Entry 8JZG (X-ray diffraction, 2.39 A resolution); this record covers chains A and C of the 4 polymer chains in the assembly.

== Chain A (and C) ==
Protein: S-adenosylmethionine synthase
Source organism: Corynebacterium glutamicum ATCC 13032
Notes: EC 2.5.1.6; chain C of this document is another copy of the same molecule, construct and numbering; everything in this record applies to it too
Reference sequence: Q9K5E4 (METK_CORGL); residues 1-407 here = UniProt positions 1-407
Chain sequence (407 residues; numbered 1 to 407; the number before each row is that of its first residue):
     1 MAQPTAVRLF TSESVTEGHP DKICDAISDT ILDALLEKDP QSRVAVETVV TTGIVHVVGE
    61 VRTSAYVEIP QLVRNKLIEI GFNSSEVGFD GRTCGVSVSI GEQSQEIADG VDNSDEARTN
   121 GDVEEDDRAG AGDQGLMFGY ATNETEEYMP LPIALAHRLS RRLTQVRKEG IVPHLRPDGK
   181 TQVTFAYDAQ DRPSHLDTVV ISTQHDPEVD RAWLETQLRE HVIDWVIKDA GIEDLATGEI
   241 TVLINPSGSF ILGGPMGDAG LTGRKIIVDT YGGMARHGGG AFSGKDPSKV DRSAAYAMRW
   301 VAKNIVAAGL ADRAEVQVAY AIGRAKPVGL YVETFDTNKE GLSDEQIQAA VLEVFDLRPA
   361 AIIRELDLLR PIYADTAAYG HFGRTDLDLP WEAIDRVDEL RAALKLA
Unresolved in the structure: 1, 104-124 (chain C: 1, 104-123)
Metal / ion sites: Mg2+ site 1: Asp-21 (together with triphosphate); K+ site 1: Glu-60 (shared with 1 residue of chain B); K+ site 2: Asp-258 (together with triphosphate) (shared with 1 residue of chain B); Mg2+ site 2: Asp-291 (together with triphosphate)
Residues lining bound ligands:
  - triphosphate (3PO), molecule 1: His-19, Asp-21, Lys-180, Arg-264, Lys-265
  - triphosphate (3PO), molecule 2: Asp-133, Gly-279, Gly-280, Ala-281, Lys-285, Asp-291
  - adenosine (ADN): His-19, Pro-20, Asp-178, Lys-180, Ser-202, Ser-247, Gly-248, Ser-249, Phe-250, Asp-258
  - S-adenosylmethionine (SAM): Leu-35, Val-61, Arg-62, Thr-63, Ser-64, Ala-65, Tyr-66, Val-67, Ile-69, Ile-100, Gly-101, Glu-102

== Chain A / chain C interface ==
Contacting residue pairs - 26 pairs, chain A then chain C:
  Thr-52(A) with Arg-74(C); Thr-93(C); Cys-94(C); Gly-95(C)
  Gly-53(A) with Gly-53(C); Thr-93(C), hydrogen bond (backbone-backbone); Cys-94(C); Gly-95(C)
  Arg-74(A) with Thr-52(C)
  Ser-84(A) with Ser-85(C)
  Ser-85(A) with Ser-84(C); Ser-85(C), hydrogen bond (side chain-backbone); Asp-90(C); Thr-93(C)
  Gly-88(A) with Thr-93(C)
  Asp-90(A) with Ser-85(C)
  Arg-92(A) with Met-256(C)
  Thr-93(A) with Thr-52(C); Gly-53(C), hydrogen bond (backbone-backbone); Ser-85(C); Met-256(C)
  Cys-94(A) with Thr-52(C); Gly-53(C)
  Gly-95(A) with Thr-52(C); Gly-53(C)
  Met-256(A) with Arg-92(C)
Also at the interface, not in a pair above, chain A (13 interface residues in all): Ile-54
Also at the interface, not in a pair above, chain C (14 interface residues in all): Ile-54, Glu-86, Gly-88

== Summary ==
13 residues of chain A face 14 of chain C across their interface, with 3 hydrogen bonds. Polar contacts
include Ser-85(A)/Ser-85(C) and Gly-53(A)/Thr-93(C). Ligands of chain A: adenosine, triphosphate and
S-adenosylmethionine.
Chain A and chain C are both S-adenosylmethionine synthase (Corynebacterium glutamicum ATCC 13032); the
structure, C. glutamicum S-adenosylmethionine synthase co-crystallized with Adenosine, triphosphate, and SAM,
was determined by X-ray diffraction (same publication as 8JZH and 8JZI).
